PDB entry 1LDO | X-ray diffraction, 2.20 A resolution | chains A and B

Chain A:
Protein: avidin
Source organism: Gallus gallus
Reference sequence: P02701 (AVID_CHICK); residues 1-128 here correspond to UniProt positions 25-152 (UniProt number = residue number + 24)
Sequence (128 residues; each row starts with the number of its first residue):
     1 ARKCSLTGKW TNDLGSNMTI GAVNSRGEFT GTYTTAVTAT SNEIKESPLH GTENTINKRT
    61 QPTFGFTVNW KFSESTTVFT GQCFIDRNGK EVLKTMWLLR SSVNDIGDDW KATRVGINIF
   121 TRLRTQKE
Not modelled in the structure: 1-2, 124-128
Sequence notes: conflict T34 (Ile58 in P02701)
UniProt features mapped onto this chain:
  - binding site (biotin): Y33
  - glycosylation: N17 (N-linked (GlcNAc...) asparagine)
Disulfides: C4-C83
Glycans and other covalent adducts: N-acetylglucosamine (NAG) linked to N17
Ligand contacts: norbiotin (SNR): N12, L14, S16, Y33, T35, V37, T38, A39, T40, W70, F72, T77, F79, W97, L99, W110, N118
Reported in the primary citation:
  - binding site for norbiotin: W110
  - self-association interface (contacts with another copy of this molecule): W110

Chain B:
Protein: avidin
Source organism: Gallus gallus
Reference sequence: P02701 (AVID_CHICK); residues 201-328 here correspond to UniProt positions 25-152 (UniProt number = residue number - 176)
Sequence (128 residues; each row starts with the number of its first residue):
   201 ARKCSLTGKW TNDLGSNMTI GAVNSRGEFT GTYTTAVTAT SNEIKESPLH GTENTINKRT
   261 QPTFGFTVNW KFSESTTVFT GQCFIDRNGK EVLKTMWLLR SSVNDIGDDW KATRVGINIF
   321 TRLRTQKE
Not modelled in the structure: 201-202, 324-328
Sequence notes: conflict T234 (Ile58 in P02701)
UniProt features mapped onto this chain:
  - binding site (biotin): Y233
  - glycosylation: N217 (N-linked (GlcNAc...) asparagine)
Disulfides: C204-C283
Glycans and other covalent adducts: N-acetylglucosamine (NAG) linked to N217
Ligand contacts: norbiotin (SNR): N212, L214, S216, Y233, T235, V237, T238, A239, T240, W270, F272, T277, F279, W297, L299, W310, N318

Chain A / chain B interface:
Pairs across the interface (3; chain A residue first):
  M96(A) - V315(B)  hydrophobic
  V115(A) - M296(B)
  I117(A) - I317(B)  hydrophobic
Other interface residues (no listed pair), chain A (4 interface residues in all): G116
Other interface residues (no listed pair), chain B (4 interface residues in all): G316

Overview:
The chain A/chain B interface involves 4 residues from each chain. Ligands of chain A: norbiotin. Ligands of
chain B: norbiotin. N-acetylglucosamine is covalently linked to N17(A). Covalently linked N-acetylglucosamine:
at N217(B). From the paper: a binding site for norbiotin at W110(A); a self-association interface involving
W110(A).
Both chains are avidin (Gallus gallus). Entry 1LDO (avidin-norbioitn complex) was determined by X-ray
diffraction together with 1LCV, 1LCW, 1LCZ, 1LDQ and 1LEL from the same study.
